PDB entry 5X5Y | X-ray diffraction, 3.46 A resolution | chains G and F of the 4 polymer chains in the assembly

== Chain G ==
Protein: Uncharacterized protein
Source organism: Pseudomonas aeruginosa PAO1
UniProtKB: Q9HXH5 (Q9HXH5_PSEAE); residues 1-355 here = UniProt positions 1-355
Chain sequence (355 residues; numbered 1 to 355; the number before each row is that of its first residue):
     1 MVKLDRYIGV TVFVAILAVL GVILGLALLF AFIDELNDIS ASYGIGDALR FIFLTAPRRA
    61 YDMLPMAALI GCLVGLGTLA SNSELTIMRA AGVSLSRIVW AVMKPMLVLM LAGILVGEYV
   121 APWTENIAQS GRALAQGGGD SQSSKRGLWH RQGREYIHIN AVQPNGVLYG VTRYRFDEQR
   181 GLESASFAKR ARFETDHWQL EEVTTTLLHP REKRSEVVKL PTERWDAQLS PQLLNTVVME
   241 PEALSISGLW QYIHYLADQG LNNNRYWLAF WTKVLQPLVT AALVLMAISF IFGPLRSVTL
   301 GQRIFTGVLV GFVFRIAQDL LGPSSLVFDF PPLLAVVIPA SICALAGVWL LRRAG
Not modelled in the structure: 211-213, 355

== Chain F ==
Protein: Uncharacterized protein
Source organism: Pseudomonas aeruginosa PAO1
UniProtKB: Q9HXH4 (Q9HXH4_PSEAE); residue numbers follow UniProt; this construct covers 1-362
Chain sequence (362 residues; each row starts with the number of its first residue):
     1 MIVFRYLSRE VLVTMSAVSA VLLVIIMSGR FIKYLAQAAQ GLLDPGSLFL IMAFRIPGFL
    61 QLILPLGLFL GILLAYGRLY LESEMTVLSA TGMSQKRLLG YTMAPALLVA ILVAWLSLFL
   121 APQGINQFAL LLNKQDTLTE FDTLVPGRFQ AMRDGTRVTY TEELSKDRGE LAGIFISQKD
   181 LNSSNQERGI SILVAEKGTQ NIQADGSRYL ILHNGYRYDG NPGQANYRAI QYDTYGVMLP
   241 KPEASSEVSE RDAVPTADLF GSDNPRYQAE LQWRLSTPLL VFVVTLLAVP LSRVNPRQGR
   301 FLKLLPAILL YMGYLALLIA VRGQLDKGKI PMAIGLWWVH GLFLAIGLLL FYWEPLRLKL
   361 AS
Not modelled in the structure: 182-183, 243-251

== Interface between chain G and chain F ==
Pairs across the interface (47):
  Leu26(G) - Leu309(F)  hydrophobic
  Phe30(G) - Leu309(F)
  Phe30(G) - Met312(F)
  Phe30(G) - Gly313(F)
  Ile33(G) - Ala316(F)
  Ile33(G) - Leu317(F)
  Ile33(G) - Ala320(F)
  Leu36(G) - Gln324(F)
  Asn37(G) - Ala320(F)
  Asn37(G) - Gln324(F)
  Gln142(G) - Lys179(F)
  Ser143(G) - Asp154(F)
  Ser144(G) - Asp154(F)
  Trp149(G) - Phe149(F)
  Trp149(G) - Val158(F)
  Trp149(G) - Ser177(F)
  His150(G) - Phe149(F)
  Arg151(G) - Arg148(F)
  Arg151(G) - Phe149(F)
  Arg151(G) - Tyr160(F)
  Tyr156(G) - Tyr160(F)  hydrogen bond
  Tyr174(G) - Ile190(F)
  Phe176(G) - Val194(F)  hydrophobic
  Arg180(G) - Val194(F)
  Arg180(G) - Ala195(F)
  Arg180(G) - Glu196(F)  salt bridge
  Arg180(G) - Asn214(F)  hydrogen bond (side chain-backbone)
  Arg180(G) - Gly215(F)
  Arg180(G) - Tyr218(F)  hydrogen bond (backbone-side chain)
  Gly181(G) - Tyr218(F)
  Leu182(G) - Tyr218(F)
  Leu182(G) - Tyr227(F)  hydrophobic
  Ala185(G) - Pro222(F)
  Ala185(G) - Tyr227(F)
  Ser186(G) - Pro222(F)
  Thr204(G) - Gly223(F)
  Thr206(G) - Pro222(F)  hydrogen bond (side chain-backbone)
  Thr206(G) - Gly223(F)
  Thr206(G) - Gln224(F)
  Thr206(G) - Ala225(F)
  Ser215(G) - Ala225(F)
  Gly301(G) - Phe301(F)
  Gly301(G) - Leu302(F)
  Gln302(G) - Phe301(F)
  Phe305(G) - Phe301(F)  hydrophobic
  Phe305(G) - Leu305(F)  hydrophobic
  Leu320(G) - Ile32(F)  hydrophobic
Interface residues without a listed pair, chain G (32 interface residues in all): Asp140, Ser141, Lys145, Gln179, Phe187, Thr299
Interface residues without a listed pair, chain F (36 interface residues in all): Phe175, Ile192, Tyr216, Asn221, Gln298, Ile319

== In short ==
32 residues of chain G and 36 residues of chain F are in contact, with 4 hydrogen bonds and 1 salt bridge.
Among the polar pairs are Arg180(G)-Glu196(F), Tyr156(G)-Tyr160(F) and Arg180(G)-Asn214(F).
Chain G is Uncharacterized protein and chain F is Uncharacterized protein, both from Pseudomonas aeruginosa
PAO1; the structure, A membrane protein complex, was determined by X-ray diffraction.
